6LR8 - chain A; structure by X-ray diffraction, 1.59 A resolution.

== Chain A ==
Name: PREDICTED: (R)-mandelonitrile lyase
From: Prunus dulcis
UniProt: A0A5E4GBK6 (A0A5E4GBK6_PRUDU); residues 1-532 here correspond to UniProt positions 28-559 (UniProt number = residue number + 27)
Amino-acid sequence (538 residues; numbered -5 to 532; the number before each row is that of its first residue; numbers below 1 keep their minus sign (His-5 is residue -5)):
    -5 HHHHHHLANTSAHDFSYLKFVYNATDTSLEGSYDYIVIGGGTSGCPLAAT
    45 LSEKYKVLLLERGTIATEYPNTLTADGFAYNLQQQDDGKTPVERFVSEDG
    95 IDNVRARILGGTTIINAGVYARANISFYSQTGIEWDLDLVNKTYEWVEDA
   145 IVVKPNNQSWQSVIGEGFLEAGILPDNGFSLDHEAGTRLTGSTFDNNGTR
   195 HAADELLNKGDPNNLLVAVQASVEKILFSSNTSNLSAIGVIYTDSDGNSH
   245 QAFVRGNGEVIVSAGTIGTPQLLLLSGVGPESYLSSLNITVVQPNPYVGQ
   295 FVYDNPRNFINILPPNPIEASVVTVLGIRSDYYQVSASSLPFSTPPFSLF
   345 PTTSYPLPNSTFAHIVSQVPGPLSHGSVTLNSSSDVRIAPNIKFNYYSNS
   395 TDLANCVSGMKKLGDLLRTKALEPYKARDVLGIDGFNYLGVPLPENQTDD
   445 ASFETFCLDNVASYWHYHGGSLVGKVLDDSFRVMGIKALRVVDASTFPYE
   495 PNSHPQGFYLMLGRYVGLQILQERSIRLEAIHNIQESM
Not modelled in the structure: 225-227, 439-442, 520-532
Sequence notes: expression tag (-5 to 0); engineered mutation Ala331 (Leu358 in A0A5E4GBK6); conflict Met532 (Gln559 in A0A5E4GBK6)
Disulfide bonds: Cys400-Cys451
Covalent attachments: N-acetylglucosamine (NAG) linked to Asn3, Asn17, Asn118, Asn135, Asn282, Asn375, Asn393
Ligand contacts: FAD (flavin-adenine dinucleotide): Ile32, Gly33, Gly34, Gly35, Thr36, Ser37, Leu54, Glu55, Arg56, Phe72, Val98, Arg99, Ala100, Arg101, Ile102, Gly105, Thr106, Thr107, Ile109, Asn110, Ala111, Gly112, Val113, Ala215, Ser216, Val217, Ser257, Ala258, Gly259, Thr260, Gly262, Val380, Trp459, His460, Asp487, Ala488, His498, Pro499, Gln500, Gly501

== In short ==
Bound to chain A: flavin-adenine dinucleotide. Covalently linked N-acetylglucosamine: at Asn3, Asn17, Asn118,
Asn135, Asn282 and Asn375 and 1 more.
Chain A is PREDICTED: (R)-mandelonitrile lyase (Prunus dulcis); the structure, Mutant L331A of deglycosylated
hydroxynitrile lyase isozyme 5 from Prunus communis, was determined by X-ray diffraction together with 6LQY
and 6JBY from the same study.
